Entry 8TTH (electron microscopy, 3.54 A resolution); this record covers chains A and C of the 3 polymer chains in the assembly.

# Chain A
Protein: Quinolone resistance protein NorA
Source organism: Staphylococcus aureus
UniProtKB: Q53459 (Q53459_STAAU); residue numbers follow UniProt; this construct covers 1-388
Chain sequence (424 residues; numbered 1 to 424; the number before each row is that of its first residue):
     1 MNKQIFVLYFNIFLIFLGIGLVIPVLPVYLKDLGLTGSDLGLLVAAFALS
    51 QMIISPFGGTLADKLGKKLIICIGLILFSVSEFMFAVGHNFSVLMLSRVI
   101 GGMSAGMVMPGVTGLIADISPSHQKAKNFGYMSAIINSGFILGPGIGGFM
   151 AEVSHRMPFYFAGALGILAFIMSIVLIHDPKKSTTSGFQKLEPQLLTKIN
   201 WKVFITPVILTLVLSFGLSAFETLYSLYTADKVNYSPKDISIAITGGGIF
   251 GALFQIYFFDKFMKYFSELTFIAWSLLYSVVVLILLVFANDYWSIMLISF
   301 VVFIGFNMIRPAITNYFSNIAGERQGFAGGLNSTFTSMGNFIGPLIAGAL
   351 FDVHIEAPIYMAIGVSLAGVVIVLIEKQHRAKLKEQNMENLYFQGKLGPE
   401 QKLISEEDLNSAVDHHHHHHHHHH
Unresolved in the structure: 181-192, 383-424
Construct notes: engineered mutation Asn307 (Asp in Q53459); expression tag (389-424)
From the paper describing this entry:
  - conformationally variable residues (side-chain flip): Phe140, Glu222, Asn307
  - mutagenesis - D307N: abolished binding to Fab36
  - mutagenesis - N137A, I141Q: abolished growth
  - mutagenesis - I141A (2-fold): decreased growth

# Chain C
Protein: Heavy Chain of FabDA1 Variable Domain
Source organism: Homo sapiens
Chain sequence (128 residues; numbered 27 to 154; the number before each row is that of its first residue):
    27 EVQLVESGGGLVQPGGSLRLSCAASGFTFSSSSIHWVRQAPGKGLEWVAS
    77 ISSSSGSTSYADSVKGRFTISADTSKNTAYLQMNSLRAEDTAVYYCARMS
   127 VENHWYYFYWYMSPYAMDYWGQGTLVTV
Disulfide bonds: Cys48-Cys122

# Chain A / chain C interface
Pairs across the interface - 27 pairs, chain A then chain C:
  Ser55(A) with Trp131(C)
  Pro56(A) with Trp131(C), hydrogen bond (backbone-side chain); Tyr133(C), hydrophobic
  Gly59(A) with Trp131(C)
  Thr60(A) with Trp131(C)
  Asp63(A) with His130(C), salt bridge; Trp131(C), hydrogen bond (side chain-backbone)
  Lys67(A) with Trp136(C)
  Pro110(A) with Trp131(C), hydrophobic; Trp136(C), hydrogen bond (backbone-side chain)
  Thr113(A) with Trp136(C), hydrogen bond
  Gly114(A) with Trp136(C)
  Ala117(A) with Asn129(C)
  Asp118(A) with Ser80(C), hydrogen bond (backbone-side chain); Asn129(C)
  Ile119(A) with Ser81(C), hydrogen bond (backbone-side chain)
  Ser120(A) with Ser81(C), hydrogen bond (backbone-side chain)
  Pro121(A) with Ser81(C); Ser83(C)
  Lys125(A) with Met138(C), hydrogen bond
  Pro180(A) with Ser56(C)
  Lys198(A) with Tyr135(C)
  Gly326(A) with Tyr135(C)
  Phe327(A) with Phe134(C), hydrophobic; Tyr135(C), hydrophobic
  Gly330(A) with Phe134(C)
  Thr334(A) with Phe134(C)
Other interface residues (no listed pair), chain A (24 interface residues in all): Ser122, Leu195, Leu331
Other interface residues (no listed pair), chain C (14 interface residues in all): Tyr132, Tyr141

# In short
24 residues of chain A face 14 of chain C across their interface; the contacts include 8 hydrogen bonds and 1
salt bridge. Among the polar pairs are Asp63(A)-His130(C), Pro56(A)-Trp131(C) and Asp63(A)-Trp131(C). The
paper reports that N137A and I141Q of chain A abolish growth; conformational variability at Phe140(A),
Glu222(A) and Asn307(A); 4 substitutions were tested in all.
Here chain A is Quinolone resistance protein NorA (Staphylococcus aureus) and chain C is Heavy Chain of FabDA1
Variable Domain (Homo sapiens). Entry 8TTH (NorA single mutant - D307N at pH 7.5) was determined by electron
microscopy together with 8TTE, 8TTF and 8TTG from the same study.
